Entry 2XVX (X-ray diffraction, 1.90 A resolution); this record covers chain A.

[Chain A]
Name: Chelatase, putative
Organism: Desulfovibrio vulgaris
Notes: EC 4.99.1.3
UniProtKB: Q72EC8 (Q72EC8_DESVH); residues 1-269 here correspond to UniProt positions 29-297 (UniProt number = residue number + 28)
Sequence (269 residues; each row starts with the number of its first residue):
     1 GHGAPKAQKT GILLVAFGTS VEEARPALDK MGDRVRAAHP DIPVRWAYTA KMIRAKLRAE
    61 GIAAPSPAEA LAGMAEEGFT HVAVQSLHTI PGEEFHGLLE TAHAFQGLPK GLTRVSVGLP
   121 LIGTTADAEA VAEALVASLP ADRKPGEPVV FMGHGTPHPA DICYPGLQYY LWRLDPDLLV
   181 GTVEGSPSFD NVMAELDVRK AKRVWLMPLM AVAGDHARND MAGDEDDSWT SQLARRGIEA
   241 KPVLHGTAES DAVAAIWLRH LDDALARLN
Disordered / not traced: 1-7
Metal / ion sites: heme Fe near H96 (its only coordinating residue here); Na+: Y164 (together with sulfate ion)
Residues lining bound ligands:
  - carbon dioxide (CO2): F17, H154, E184, H216
  - heme (HEM): P91, E93, F95, H96, L99, E100, H103, L119, H158, P159, A160, I162, C163
Curated features (UniProtKB/Swiss-Prot):
  - active site: H154 (Proton acceptor)
  - binding site (heme): H96
  - binding site (Co(2+)): H154, E184, H216
What the authors report for this chain:
  - heme coordination: H96
  - binding site for heme: P91, F95, L99, P159

[Summary]
Chain A binds heme and carbon dioxide. From UniProt: active-site residue H154, heme-binding residue H96 and 3
Co2+-binding residues. The paper reports a binding site for heme at P91, F95 and L99 among others; heme
coordination by H96.
Chain A is Chelatase, putative (Desulfovibrio vulgaris); the structure, Cobalt chelatase CbiK (periplasmatic)
from Desulvobrio vulgaris Hildenborough (Native), was determined by X-ray diffraction together with 2XVZ,
2XWP, 2XWQ and 2XWS from the same study.
